Entry 5T1M (X-ray diffraction, 2.53 A resolution); this record covers chains A and B of the 3 polymer chains in the assembly.

# Chain A
Molecule: Cetuximab fab light chain
Source organism: Mus musculus, Homo sapiens
Notes: antibody fragment or engineered binder
Chain sequence (213 residues; numbered 1 to 213; the number before each row is that of its first residue):
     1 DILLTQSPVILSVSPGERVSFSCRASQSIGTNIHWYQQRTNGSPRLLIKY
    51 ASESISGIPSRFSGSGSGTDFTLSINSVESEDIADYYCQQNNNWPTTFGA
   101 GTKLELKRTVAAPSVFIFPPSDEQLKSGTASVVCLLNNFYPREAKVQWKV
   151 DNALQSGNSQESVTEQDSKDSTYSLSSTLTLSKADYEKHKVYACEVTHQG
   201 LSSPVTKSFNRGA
Cystine bridges: C23-C88, C134-C194

# Chain B
Molecule: Cetuximab fab heavy chain
Source organism: Mus musculus, Homo sapiens
Notes: antibody fragment or engineered binder
Chain sequence (221 residues; each row starts with the number of its first residue):
     1 EVQLKQSGPGLVQPSQSLSITCTVSGFSLTNYGVHWVRQSPGKGLEWLGV
    51 IWSGGNTDYNTPFTSRLSINKDNSKSQVFFKMNSLQSNDTAIYYCARALT
   101 YYDYEFAYWGQGTLVTVSAASTKGPSVFPLAPSSKSTSGGTAALGCLVKD
   151 YFPEPVTVSWNSGALTSGVHTFPAVLQSSGLYSLSSVVTVPSSSLGTQTY
   201 ICNVNHKPSNTKVDKRVEPKS
Not modelled in the structure: 135, 221
Cystine bridges: C22-C95, C146-C202
Covalently attached groups: N-acetylglucosamine (NAG) linked to N88
Modified residues: E1 (pyroglutamic acid; PCA)

# Chain A / chain B interface
Contacting residue pairs - 67 pairs, chain A then chain B:
  H34(A) - E105(B)
  Y36(A) - Y104(B)
  Y36(A) - E105(B)
  Y36(A) - F106(B)  hydrogen bond (side chain-backbone)
  Q38(A) - Q39(B)  hydrogen bond
  Q38(A) - Y94(B)
  G42(A) - Y94(B)
  S43(A) - Y94(B)
  S43(A) - W109(B)
  S43(A) - G110(B)  hydrogen bond (side chain-backbone)
  P44(A) - W109(B)  hydrogen bond (backbone-side chain)
  L46(A) - E105(B)
  L46(A) - F106(B)
  L46(A) - A107(B)  hydrophobic
  K49(A) - L99(B)
  K49(A) - E105(B)
  Y50(A) - D103(B)  hydrogen bond
  Y50(A) - E105(B)
  Y87(A) - Q39(B)  hydrogen bond
  Y87(A) - L45(B)  hydrophobic
  Q89(A) - Y104(B)  hydrogen bond (side chain-backbone)
  Q89(A) - F106(B)
  N91(A) - Y104(B)
  W94(A) - W47(B)
  W94(A) - Y59(B)
  W94(A) - T61(B)
  P95(A) - W47(B)  hydrophobic
  P95(A) - N60(B)
  T96(A) - W47(B)
  F98(A) - L45(B)  hydrophobic
  F116(A) - S136(B)
  F116(A) - S138(B)
  F116(A) - A143(B)  hydrophobic
  F118(A) - L130(B)
  F118(A) - A131(B)
  F118(A) - S136(B)
  F118(A) - A143(B)
  S121(A) - F128(B)
  S121(A) - P129(B)
  D122(A) - K220(B)  salt bridge
  E123(A) - V127(B)
  E123(A) - F128(B)
  E123(A) - P129(B)
  E123(A) - K215(B)  salt bridge
  Q124(A) - F128(B)
  Q124(A) - K149(B)
  S131(A) - L147(B)
  S131(A) - K149(B)
  V133(A) - L130(B)  hydrophobic
  L135(A) - F172(B)  hydrophobic
  L135(A) - V187(B)  hydrophobic
  N137(A) - H170(B)
  N137(A) - T189(B)
  N138(A) - H170(B)  hydrogen bond
  Q160(A) - V175(B)
  Q160(A) - L176(B)  hydrogen bond (side chain-backbone)
  Q160(A) - Q177(B)
  E161(A) - V175(B)
  S162(A) - F172(B)
  S162(A) - P173(B)  hydrogen bond (side chain-backbone)
  S162(A) - V175(B)
  V163(A) - P173(B)
  T164(A) - F172(B)
  S174(A) - H170(B)  hydrogen bond
  S174(A) - F172(B)
  L175(A) - F172(B)  hydrophobic
  S176(A) - F172(B)
Interface residues without a listed pair, chain A (36 interface residues in all): T129
Interface residues without a listed pair, chain B (43 interface residues in all): V37, E46, Q111, T137, T141, L144, T171, S185

# Overview
36 residues of chain A face 43 of chain B across their interface, with 11 hydrogen bonds and 2 salt bridges.
Polar pairs include D122(A)-K220(B), E123(A)-K215(B) and Y36(A)-F106(B). N-acetylglucosamine is covalently
linked to N88(B).
Chain A is Cetuximab fab light chain and chain B is Cetuximab fab heavy chain, both from Mus musculus, Homo
sapiens; the structure, Cetuximab Fab in complex with CQYDLSTRRLKC, was determined by X-ray diffraction,
deposited together with 5ETU, 5EUK, 5F88, 5FF6, 5I2I, 5IOP and 7 further entries.
